PDB entry 9OGU | electron microscopy, 3.20 A resolution | chains C and Q of the 18 polymer chains in the assembly

# Chain C
Protein: HIV-1 Envelope Glycoprotein BG505 SOSIP.664 gp120
Source organism: Human immunodeficiency virus 1
UniProt: Q2N0S6 (Q2N0S6_9HIV1); the construct lacks a stretch of the UniProt sequence and is renumbered around it, so the offset changes along the chain: 31-138 = UniProt 30-137; 147-184 = UniProt 138-175; 188-309 = UniProt 187-308; 312-323 = UniProt 309-320; 2 more segments
Amino-acid sequence (516 residues; each row starts with the number of its first residue; note: 14 numbers in that range are skipped by the numbering (no residue carries them; nothing is unmodelled there); a row labelled like 184A-184K holds insertion residues (184A, then the next letters in order); numbers below 1 keep their minus sign (Met-4 is residue -4)):
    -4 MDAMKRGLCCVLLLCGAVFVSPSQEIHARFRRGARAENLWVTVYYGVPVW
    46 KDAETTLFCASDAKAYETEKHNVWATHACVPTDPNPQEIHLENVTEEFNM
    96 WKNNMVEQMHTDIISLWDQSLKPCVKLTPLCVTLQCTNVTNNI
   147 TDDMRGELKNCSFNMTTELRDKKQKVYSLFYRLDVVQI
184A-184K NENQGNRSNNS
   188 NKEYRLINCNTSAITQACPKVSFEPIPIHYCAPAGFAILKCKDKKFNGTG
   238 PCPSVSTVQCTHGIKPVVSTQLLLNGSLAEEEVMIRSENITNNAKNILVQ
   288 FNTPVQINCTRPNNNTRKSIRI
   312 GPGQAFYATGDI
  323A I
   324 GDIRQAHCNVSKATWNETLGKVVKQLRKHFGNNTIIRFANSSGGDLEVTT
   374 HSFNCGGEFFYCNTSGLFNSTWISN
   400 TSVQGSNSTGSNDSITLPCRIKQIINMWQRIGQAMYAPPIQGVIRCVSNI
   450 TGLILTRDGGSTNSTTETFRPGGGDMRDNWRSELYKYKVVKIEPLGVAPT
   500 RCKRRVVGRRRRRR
Not modelled in the structure: -4 to 31, 58-65, 147-149, 184A-184K, 400-410, 504-513
Differences from the reference sequence: expression tag (-4 to 30, 509-513); engineered mutation Asn332 (Thr330 in Q2N0S6), Cys501 (Ala498 in Q2N0S6)
Disulfide bonds: Cys54-Cys74, Cys119-Cys205, Cys126-Cys196, Cys131-Cys157, Cys218-Cys247, Cys228-Cys239, Cys296-Cys331, Cys378-Cys445, Cys385-Cys418
Covalent attachments: N-acetylglucosamine (NAG) linked to Asn88, Asn133, Asn156, Asn160, Asn197, Asn234, Asn262, Asn295, Asn301, Asn339, Asn363, Asn386, Asn392, Asn448; glycan linked to Asn137, Asn276, Asn332

# Chain Q
Protein: 3BNC117 Fab light chain
Source organism: Homo sapiens
Notes: antibody fragment or engineered binder
Amino-acid sequence (206 residues; numbered 1 to 214; 8 numbers in that range are skipped by the numbering (no residue carries them; nothing is unmodelled there); the number before each row is that of its first residue):
     1 DIQMTQSPSSLSASVGDTVTITCQANG
    32 YLNWYQQRRGKAPKLLIYDGSKLERGVPSRFSGRRWGQEYNLTINNLQPE
    82 DIATYFCQVY
    96 EFVVPGTRLDLKRTVAAPSVFIFPPSDEQLKSGTASVVCLLNNFYPREAK
   146 VQWKVDNALQSGNSQESVTEQDSKDSTYSLSSTLTLSKADYEKHKVYACE
   196 VTHQGLSSPVTKSFNRGEC
Not modelled in the structure: 107-214
Disulfide bonds: Cys23-Cys88

# How chain C and chain Q interact
Pairs across the interface (8; chain C residue first):
  Thr278(C) - Tyr91(Q)  hydrogen bond
  Asn280(C) - Glu96(Q)  hydrogen bond
  Gly458(C) - Glu96(Q)
  Gly459(C) - Glu96(Q)  hydrogen bond (backbone-side chain)
  Ser460(C) - Phe97(Q)
  Thr461(C) - Phe97(Q)
  Asn462(C) - Asp1(Q)
  Asn462(C) - Ile2(Q)
Other interface residues (no listed pair), chain C (9 interface residues in all): Asn276, Asn279

# In short
9 residues of chain C and 5 residues of chain Q are in contact; the contacts include 3 hydrogen bonds. Polar
contacts include Thr278(C)-Tyr91(Q), Asn280(C)-Glu96(Q) and Gly459(C)-Glu96(Q). N-acetylglucosamine is
covalently linked to Asn88(C), Asn133(C), Asn156(C), Asn160(C), Asn197(C) and Asn234(C) and 8 more.
Chain C is HIV-1 Envelope Glycoprotein BG505 SOSIP.664 gp120 (Human immunodeficiency virus 1) and chain Q is
3BNC117 Fab light chain (Homo sapiens); the structure, HIV-1 Env BG505 SOSIP.664-dPG-His in complex with
PGT122 and 3BNC117 Fabs, was determined by electron microscopy (same publication as 9OGT).
